9MIH - chains L and A of the 14 polymer chains in the assembly; structure by electron microscopy, 3.90 A resolution.

# Chain L
Molecule: 273-4D01 kappa chain Fv
From: Homo sapiens
Sequence (103 residues; numbered 1 to 107; 4 numbers in that range are skipped by the numbering (no residue carries them; nothing is unmodelled there); the number before each row is that of its first residue):
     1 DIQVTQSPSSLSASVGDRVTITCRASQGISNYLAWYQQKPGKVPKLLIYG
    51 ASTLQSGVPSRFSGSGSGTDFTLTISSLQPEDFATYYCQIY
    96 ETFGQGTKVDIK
Disordered / not traced: 1
Disulfides: Cys23-Cys88

# Chain A
Molecule: HIV-1 Envelope Glycoprotein BG505 SOSIP.664 gp120
From: Human immunodeficiency virus 1
Reference sequence: Q2N0S6 (Q2N0S6_9HIV1); the construct lacks a stretch of the UniProt sequence and is renumbered around it, so the offset changes along the chain: 31-141 = UniProt 30-140; 150-185 = UniProt 141-176; 189-309 = UniProt 188-308; 312-323 = UniProt 309-320; 2 more segments
Sequence (516 residues; row label = number of the first residue in the row; note: 14 numbers in that range are skipped by the numbering (no residue carries them; nothing is unmodelled there); a row labelled like 185A-185K holds insertion residues (185A, then the next letters in order); numbers below 1 keep their minus sign (Met-4 is residue -4)):
    -4 MDAMKRGLCCVLLLCGAVFVSPSQEIHARFRRGARAENLWVTVYYGVPVW
    46 KDAETTLFCASDAKAYETEKHNVWATHACVPTDPNPQEIHLENVTEEFNM
    96 WKNNMVEQMHTDIISLWDQSLKPCVKLTPLCVTLQCTNVTNNITDD
   150 MRGELKNCSFNMTTELRDKKQKVYSLFYRLDVVQIN
185A-185K ENQGNRSNNSN
   189 KEYRLINCNTSAITQACPKVSFEPIPIHYCAPAGFAILKCKDKKFNGTGP
   239 CPSVSTVQCTHGIKPVVSTQLLLNGSLAEEEVMIRSENITNNAKNILVQF
   289 NTPVQINCTRPNNNTRKSIRI
   312 GPGQAFYATGDI
  323A I
   324 GDIRQAHCNVSKATWNETLGKVVKQLRKHFGNNTIIRFANSSGGDLEVTT
   374 HSFNCGGEFFYCNTSGLFNSTWIS
   399 NTSVQGSNSTGSNDSITLPCRIKQIINMWQRIGQAMYAPPIQGVIRCVSN
   449 ITGLILTRDGGSTNSTTETFRPGGGDMRDNWRSELYKYKVVKIEPLGVAP
   499 TRCKRRVVGRRRRRR
Disordered / not traced: -4 to 32, 57-70, 185A-185K, 399-411, 504-513
Disulfides: Cys54-Cys74, Cys119-Cys205, Cys126-Cys196, Cys131-Cys157, Cys218-Cys247, Cys228-Cys239, Cys296-Cys331, Cys378-Cys445, Cys385-Cys418
Covalent attachments: N-acetylglucosamine (NAG) linked to Asn88, Asn133, Asn156, Asn160, Asn197, Asn234, Asn262, Asn276, Asn295, Asn301, Asn332, Asn339, Asn363, Asn386, Asn392, Asn448
Construct notes: expression tag (-4 to 30, 509-513); engineered mutation Asn332 (Thr330 in Q2N0S6), Cys501 (Ala498 in Q2N0S6)
What the authors report for this chain:
  - post-translational modification sites: Asn276
  - conformationally variable residues: Asn276

# How chain L and chain A interact
Pairs across the interface - 5 pairs, chain L then chain A:
  Tyr32(L) - Asn279(A)  hydrogen bond
  Tyr91(L) - Thr278(A)
  Tyr91(L) - Asn279(A)
  Glu96(L) - Asn280(A)  hydrogen bond
  Glu96(L) - Arg456(A)  salt bridge
Also at the interface, not in a pair above, chain L (5 interface residues in all): Ile2, Thr97
Also at the interface, not in a pair above, chain A (7 interface residues in all): Gly458, Gly459, Ser460
From the paper, about this interface:
  - interface residues, chain L: Glu96(L)

# In short
5 residues of chain L and 7 residues of chain A are in contact, with 2 hydrogen bonds and 1 salt bridge. Among
the polar pairs are Glu96(L)-Arg456(A), Tyr32(L)-Asn279(A) and Glu96(L)-Asn280(A). The paper reports the
interface residue Glu96(L); a modification site at Asn276(A).
Chain L is 273-4D01 kappa chain Fv (Homo sapiens) and chain A is HIV-1 Envelope Glycoprotein BG505 SOSIP.664
gp120 (Human immunodeficiency virus 1); the structure, 273-4D01 Fab in complex with HIV-1 BG505 SOSIP Env
trimer and RM20A3 Fab, was determined by electron microscopy, deposited together with 9MIA, 9MIB, 9MIC, 9MID,
9MIF, 9MII and 4 further entries.
